Entry 7FDE (electron microscopy, 3.80 A resolution); this record covers chains B and C of the 16 polymer chains in the assembly.

[Chain B]
Protein: V-type proton ATPase subunit B
Source organism: Saccharomyces cerevisiae S288C
UniProtKB: P16140 (VATB_YEAST); residues 1-517 here = UniProt positions 1-517
Amino-acid sequence (517 residues; each row starts with the number of its first residue):
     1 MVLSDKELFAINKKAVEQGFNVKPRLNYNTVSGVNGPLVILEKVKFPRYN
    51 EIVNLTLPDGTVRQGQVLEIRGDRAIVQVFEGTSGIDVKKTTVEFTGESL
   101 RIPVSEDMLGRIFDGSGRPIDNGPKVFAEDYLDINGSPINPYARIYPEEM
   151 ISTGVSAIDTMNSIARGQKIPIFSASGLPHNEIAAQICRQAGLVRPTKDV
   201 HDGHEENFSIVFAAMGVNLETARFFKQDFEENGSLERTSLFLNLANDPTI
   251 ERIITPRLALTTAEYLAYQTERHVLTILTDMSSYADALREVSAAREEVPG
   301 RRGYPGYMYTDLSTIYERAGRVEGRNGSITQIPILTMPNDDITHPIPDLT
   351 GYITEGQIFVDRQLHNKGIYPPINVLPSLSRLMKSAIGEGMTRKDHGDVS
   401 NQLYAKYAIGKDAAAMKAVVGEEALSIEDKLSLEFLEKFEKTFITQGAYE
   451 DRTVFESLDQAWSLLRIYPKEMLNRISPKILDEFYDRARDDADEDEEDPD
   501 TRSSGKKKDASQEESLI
Disordered / not traced: 1-8, 197-204, 488-517

[Chain C]
Protein: Yeast Vacuolar ATPase A subunit
Source organism: Saccharomyces cerevisiae S288C
Amino-acid sequence (617 residues; row label = number of the first residue in the row; numbering starts at 0):
     0 MAGAIENARKEIKRISLEDHAESEYGAIYSVSGPVVIAENMIGCAMYELV
    50 KVGHDNLVGEVIRIDGDKATIQVYEETAGLTVGDPVLRTGKPLSVELGPG
   100 LMETIYDGIQRPLKAIKEESQSIYIPRGIDTPALDRTIKWQFTPGKFQVG
   150 DHISGGDIYGSVFENSLISSHKILLPPRSRGTITWIAPAGEYTLDEKILE
   200 VEFDGKKSDFTLYHTWPVRVPRPVTEKLSADYPLLTGQRVLDALFPCVQG
   250 GTTCIPGAFGCGKTVISQSLSKYSNSDAIIYVGCGERGNEMAEVLMEFPE
   300 LYTEMSGTKEPIMKRTTLVANTSNMPVAAREASIYTGITLAEYFRDQGKN
   350 VSMIADSSSRWAEALREISGRLGEMPADQGFPAYLGAKLASFYERAGKAV
   400 ALGSPDRTGSVSIVAAVSPAGGDFSDPVTTATLGITQVFWGLDKKLAQRK
   450 HFPSINTSVSYSKYTNVLNKFYDSNYPEFPVLRDRMKEILSNAEELEQVV
   500 QLVGKSALSDSDKITLDVATLIKEDFLQQNGYSTYDAFCPIWKTFDMMRA
   550 FISYHDEAQKAVANGANWSKLADSTGDVKHAVSSSKFFEPSRGEKEVHGE
   600 FEKLLSTMQERFAESTD
Disordered / not traced: 0-22

[How chain B and chain C interact]
Contacting residue pairs (48; chain B residue first):
  Gly-33(B) / Ile-63(C)
  Gly-33(B) / Asp-64(C)
  Val-34(B) / Met-45(C)  hydrophobic
  Val-34(B) / Arg-62(C)
  Val-34(B) / Ile-63(C)  hydrogen bond (backbone-backbone)
  Asn-35(B) / Arg-62(C)  hydrogen bond
  Thr-83(B) / Met-45(C)
  Ser-84(B) / Met-45(C)
  Ser-84(B) / Tyr-46(C)
  Gly-85(B) / Met-45(C)
  Ile-86(B) / Ala-44(C)
  Ile-86(B) / Met-45(C)  hydrogen bond (backbone-backbone)
  Asp-87(B) / Gly-42(C)
  Asp-87(B) / Cys-43(C)  hydrogen bond (side chain-backbone)
  Asp-87(B) / Ala-44(C)
  Val-88(B) / Ile-63(C)  hydrophobic
  Gly-177(B) / Tyr-460(C)
  Gly-177(B) / Lys-462(C)
  Leu-178(B) / Lys-462(C)  hydrogen bond (backbone-side chain)
  Asn-218(B) / Ile-434(C)  hydrogen bond (side chain-backbone)
  Asn-218(B) / Gln-436(C)
  Leu-219(B) / Lys-226(C)
  Leu-219(B) / Glu-393(C)
  Arg-223(B) / Leu-227(C)  hydrogen bond (side chain-backbone)
  Arg-223(B) / Ser-228(C)
  Asn-246(B) / Glu-393(C)
  Arg-289(B) / Ala-376(C)
  Arg-289(B) / Asp-377(C)  salt bridge
  Glu-290(B) / Ala-382(C)
  Ser-292(B) / Met-374(C)
  Arg-295(B) / Met-374(C)
  Glu-296(B) / Met-374(C)
  Glu-297(B) / Met-374(C)
  Pro-299(B) / Pro-375(C)
  Gly-303(B) / Ala-376(C)
  Asn-339(B) / Phe-423(C)  hydrogen bond (side chain-backbone)
  Asn-339(B) / Ser-424(C)
  Arg-362(B) / Ser-457(C)
  Arg-362(B) / Val-458(C)
  Asn-366(B) / Lys-486(C)
  Lys-367(B) / Asp-483(C)
  Lys-367(B) / Ser-490(C)
  Gly-368(B) / Asp-483(C)
  Ala-418(B) / Ala-506(C)
  Ala-418(B) / Leu-507(C)
  Val-419(B) / Val-502(C)  hydrophobic
  Val-419(B) / Ala-506(C)
  Gly-421(B) / Ala-506(C)
Interface residues without a listed pair, chain B (43 interface residues in all): Ser-32, Lys-89, Ser-176, Ala-245, Thr-249, Asp-286, Ala-293, Val-298, Arg-302, Pro-338, Lys-417, Val-420
Interface residues without a listed pair, chain C (38 interface residues in all): Gly-65, Gly-385, Ala-386, Ala-389, Thr-429, Glu-487, Val-498

[Summary]
The interface between chain B and chain C involves 43 residues on one side and 38 on the other; the contacts
include 8 hydrogen bonds and 1 salt bridge. Polar contacts include Arg-289(B)/Asp-377(C), Asn-35(B)/Arg-62(C)
and Asp-87(B)/Cys-43(C).
Chain B is V-type proton ATPase subunit B and chain C is Yeast Vacuolar ATPase A subunit, both from
Saccharomyces cerevisiae S288C; the structure, CryoEM Structures of Reconstituted V-ATPase, Oxr1 bound V1, was
determined by electron microscopy.
